PDB entry 6LHP | electron microscopy, 3.30 A resolution | chains B and D of the 6 polymer chains in the assembly

# Chain B
Name: VP2 protein
Organism: Coxsackievirus A16
Notes: EC 3.4.22.29, 3.6.1.15, 3.4.22.28, 2.7.7.48
Reference sequence: A0A1D3TZV2 (A0A1D3TZV2_9ENTO); residues 1-254 here correspond to UniProt positions 70-323 (UniProt number = residue number + 69)
Sequence (254 residues; row label = number of the first residue in the row):
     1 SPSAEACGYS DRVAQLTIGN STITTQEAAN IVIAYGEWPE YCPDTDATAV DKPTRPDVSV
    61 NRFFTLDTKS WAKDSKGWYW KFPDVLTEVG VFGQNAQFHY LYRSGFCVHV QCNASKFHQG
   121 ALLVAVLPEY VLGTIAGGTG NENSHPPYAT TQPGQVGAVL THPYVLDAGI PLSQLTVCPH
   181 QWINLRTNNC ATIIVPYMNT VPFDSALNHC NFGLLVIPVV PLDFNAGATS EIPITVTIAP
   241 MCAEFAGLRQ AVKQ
Not modelled in the structure: 1-9

# Chain D
Name: VP4 protein
Organism: Coxsackievirus A16
Reference sequence: A5HX42 (A5HX42_9ENTO); residues 1-69 here = UniProt positions 1-69
Sequence (69 residues; row label = number of the first residue in the row):
     1 MGSQVSTQRS GSHENSNSAS EGSTINYTTI NYYKDAYAAS AGRQDMSQDP KKFTDPVMDV
    61 IHEMAPPLK
Not modelled in the structure: 1-11

# Interface between chain B and chain D
Pairs across the interface (15; chain B residue first):
  S10(B) with K69(D)
  D11(B) with P67(D); K69(D), hydrogen bond (backbone-backbone)
  R12(B) with L68(D)
  N30(B) with D59(D); I61(D)
  I31(B) with V57(D); M58(D), hydrogen bond (backbone-backbone)
  V32(B) with P56(D)
  I33(B) with P56(D); M58(D), hydrophobic
  Y35(B) with K52(D); F53(D), hydrophobic
  W38(B) with M58(D), hydrophobic
  T187(B) with L68(D)
Also at the interface, not in a pair above, chain B (12 interface residues in all): G36, I194

# Overview
12 residues of chain B and 10 residues of chain D are in contact, with 2 hydrogen bonds. Polar contacts
include D11(B)-K69(D) and I31(B)-M58(D).
Here chain B is VP2 protein and chain D is VP4 protein, both from Coxsackievirus A16. Entry 6LHP (The cryo-EM
structure of coxsackievirus A16 mature virion in complex with Fab 14B10) was determined by electron microscopy
together with 6LHA, 6LHB, 6LHC, 6LHK, 6LHL and 6LHO from the same study.
